Entry 2X1X (X-ray diffraction, 3.10 A resolution); this record covers chains E and R.

# Chain E
Protein: Vascular endothelial growth factor C
From: Homo sapiens
Notes: fragment: vegf homology domain, residues 112-215
Reference sequence: P49767 (VEGFC_HUMAN); residues 112-215 here = UniProt positions 112-215
Amino-acid sequence (110 residues; numbered 112 to 221; the number before each row is that of its first residue):
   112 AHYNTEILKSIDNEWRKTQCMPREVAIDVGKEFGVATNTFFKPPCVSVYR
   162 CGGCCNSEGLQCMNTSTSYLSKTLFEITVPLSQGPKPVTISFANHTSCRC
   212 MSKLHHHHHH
Not modelled in the structure: 112, 216-221
Construct notes: engineered mutation Ala137 (Cys in P49767)
Swiss-Prot annotation at these positions:
  - glycosylation (N-linked (GlcNAc...) asparagine): Asn175, Asn205
Disulfide bonds: Cys131-Cys173, Cys156-Cys165, Cys162-Cys209, Cys166-Cys211
From the paper describing this entry:
  - mutagenesis - C137A: unchanged binding to VEGFR-2

# Chain R
Protein: Vascular endothelial growth factor receptor 2
From: Homo sapiens
Notes: fragment: ig-like domains 2 and 3, residues 120-326
Reference sequence: P35968 (VGFR2_HUMAN); residue numbers follow UniProt; this construct covers 120-326
Amino-acid sequence (213 residues; row label = number of the first residue in the row):
   120 DYRSPFIASVSDQHGVVYITENKNKTVVIPCLGSISNLNVSLCARYPEKR
   170 FVPDGNRISWDSKKGFTIPSYMISYAGMVFCEAKINDESYQSIMYIVVVV
   220 GYRIYDVVLSPSHGIELSVGEKLVLNCTARTELNVGIDFNWEYPSSKHQH
   270 KKLVNRDLKTQSGSEMKKFLSTLTIDGVTRSDQGLYTCAASSGLMTKKNS
   320 TFVRVHEDPIEGR
Not modelled in the structure: 120-121, 128-129, 206-207, 327-332
Swiss-Prot annotation at these positions:
  - glycosylation (N-linked (GlcNAc...) asparagine): Asn143, Asn158, Asn245, Asn318
  - natural variant: Ala248 (A248G: In a renal clear cell carcinoma sample), Arg275 (R275L: In a colorectal cancer sample)
Disulfide bonds: Cys150-Cys200, Cys246-Cys307
Glycans and other covalent adducts: N-acetylglucosamine (NAG) linked to Asn143
Ion coordination: Hg2+ near Cys162 (its only coordinating residue here)
From the paper describing this entry:
  - mutagenesis - L252A/N253A: unchanged binding to Vascular endothelial growth factor C (chain E)
  - mutagenesis - L252A/N253A (3-fold): decreased binding to VEGF-A165
  - mutagenesis - V217H/V218R/V219Q: decreased binding to Vascular endothelial growth factor C (chain E)
  - mutagenesis - V217H/V218R/V219Q: decreased binding to VEGF-C

# Chain E / chain R interface
Pairs across the interface - 22 pairs, chain E then chain R:
  Lys142(E) - Lys278(R)
  Ala147(E) - Asp276(R)
  Thr148(E) - Gly255(R)
  Thr148(E) - Ile256(R)  hydrogen bond (side chain-backbone)
  Thr148(E) - Arg275(R)
  Thr148(E) - Phe288(R)
  Asn149(E) - Ile256(R)
  Phe151(E) - Asn253(R)
  Phe151(E) - Val254(R)
  Phe151(E) - Gly255(R)
  Phe151(E) - Lys286(R)
  Lys153(E) - Ile215(R)
  Lys153(E) - Val216(R)
  Phe186(E) - His133(R)
  Phe186(E) - Ile215(R)  hydrophobic
  Ile188(E) - Val217(R)  hydrophobic
  Val190(E) - Gly255(R)
  Val190(E) - Asp257(R)
  Pro191(E) - Asp257(R)
  Pro191(E) - Gly312(R)
  Leu192(E) - Tyr137(R)  hydrophobic
  Pro196(E) - Val135(R)  hydrophobic
Also at the interface, not in a pair above, chain E (13 interface residues in all): Gly195
Also at the interface, not in a pair above, chain R (20 interface residues in all): Val219, Phe258, Asn274

# Overview
Chain E and chain R form an interface of 13 and 20 residues respectively, with 1 hydrogen bond. The
hydrogen-bonded pair is Thr148(E)-Ile256(R). Covalently linked N-acetylglucosamine: at Asn143(R). The paper
reports that L252A/N253A of chain R reduce binding to VEGF-A165; V217H/V218R/V219Q of chain R reduce binding
to Vascular endothelial growth factor C (chain E).
Here chain E is Vascular endothelial growth factor C and chain R is Vascular endothelial growth factor
receptor 2, both from Homo sapiens. Entry 2X1X (Crystal structure of vegf-C in complex with domains 2 and 3 of
VEGFR2 in a tetragonal ...) was determined by X-ray diffraction (same publication as 2X1W).
